PDB entry 2XWI | X-ray diffraction, 2.19 A resolution | chain A

[Chain A]
Protein: Sialic acid-binding periplasmic protein siap
From: Haemophilus influenzae
Reference sequence: P44542 (SIAP_HAEIN); residues 1-306 here correspond to UniProt positions 24-329 (UniProt number = residue number + 23)
Amino-acid sequence (308 residues; each row starts with the number of its first residue):
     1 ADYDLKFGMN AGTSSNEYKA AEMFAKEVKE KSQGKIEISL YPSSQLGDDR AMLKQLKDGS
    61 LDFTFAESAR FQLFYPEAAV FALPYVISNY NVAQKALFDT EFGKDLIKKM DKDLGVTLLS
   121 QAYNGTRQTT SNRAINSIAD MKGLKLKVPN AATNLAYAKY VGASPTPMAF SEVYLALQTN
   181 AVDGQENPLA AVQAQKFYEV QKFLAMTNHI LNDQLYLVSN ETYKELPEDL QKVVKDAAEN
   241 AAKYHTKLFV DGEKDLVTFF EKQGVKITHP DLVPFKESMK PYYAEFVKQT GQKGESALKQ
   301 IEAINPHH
Differences from the reference sequence: engineered mutation Lys147 (Arg170 in P44542); expression tag (307-308)
Small-molecule neighbours: N-acetyl-beta-neuraminic acid (SLB): Asn10, Ala11, Glu17, Asp49, Phe65, Ala66, Glu67, Arg70, Arg127, Lys147, Pro149, Ala151, Asn154, Phe170, Asn187, Gln214
UniProt features mapped onto this chain:
  - binding site (N-acetyl-beta-neuraminate): Asn10, Asp49, Glu67, Arg127, Asn187
Reported in the primary citation:
  - binding site for N-acetyl-beta-neuraminic acid: Lys147
  - conformationally variable residues (side-chain flip): Asn10

[In short]
Bound to chain A: N-acetyl-beta-neuraminic acid. Curated annotation (UniProt) lists 5
N-acetyl-beta-neuraminate-binding residues. From the paper: a binding site for N-acetyl-beta-neuraminic acid
at Lys147; conformational variability at Asn10.
Chain A is Sialic acid-binding periplasmic protein siap (Haemophilus influenzae); the structure, SiaP R147K
mutant in complex with Neu5Ac, was determined by X-ray diffraction (same publication as 2XWK, 2XWO and 2XWV).
